1IEW - chain A; structure by X-ray diffraction, 2.55 A resolution.

[Chain A]
Name: Beta-D-glucan glucohydrolase isoenzyme EXO1
From: Hordeum vulgare
Notes: EC 3.2.1.58
Chain sequence (605 residues; each row starts with the number of its first residue):
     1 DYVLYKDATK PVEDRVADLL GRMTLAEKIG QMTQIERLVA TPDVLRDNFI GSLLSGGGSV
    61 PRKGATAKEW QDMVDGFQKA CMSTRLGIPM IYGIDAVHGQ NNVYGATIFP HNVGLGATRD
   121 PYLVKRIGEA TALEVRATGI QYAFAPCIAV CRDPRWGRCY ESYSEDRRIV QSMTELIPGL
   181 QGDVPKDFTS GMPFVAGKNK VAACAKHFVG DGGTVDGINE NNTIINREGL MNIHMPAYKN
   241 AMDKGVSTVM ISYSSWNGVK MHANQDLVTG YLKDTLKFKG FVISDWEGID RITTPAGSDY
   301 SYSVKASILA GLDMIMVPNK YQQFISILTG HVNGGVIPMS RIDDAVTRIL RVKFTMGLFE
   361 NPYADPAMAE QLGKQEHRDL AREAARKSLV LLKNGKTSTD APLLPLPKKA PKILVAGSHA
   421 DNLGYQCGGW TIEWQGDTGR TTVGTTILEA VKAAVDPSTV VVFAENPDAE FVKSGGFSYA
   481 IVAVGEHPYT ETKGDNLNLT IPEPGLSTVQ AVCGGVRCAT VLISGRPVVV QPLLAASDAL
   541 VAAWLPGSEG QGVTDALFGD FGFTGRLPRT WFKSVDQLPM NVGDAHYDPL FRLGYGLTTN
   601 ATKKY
Not modelled in the structure: 603-605
Disulfide bonds: Cys151-Cys159, Cys513-Cys518
Glycans and other covalent adducts: N-acetylglucosamine (NAG) linked to Asn221, Asn600; 2-deoxy-2-fluoro-alpha-D-glucopyranose (G2F) linked to Asp285; glycan linked to Asn498
Residues lining bound ligands: 2-deoxy-2-fluoro-alpha-D-glucopyranose (G2F): Leu54, Gly56, Asp95, Phe144, Arg158, Lys206, His207, Met250, Tyr253, Trp286, Met316, Trp430, Glu491

[Overview]
N-acetylglucosamine is covalently linked to Asn221 and Asn600. 2-deoxy-2-fluoro-alpha-D-glucopyranose is
covalently linked to Asp285.
Chain A is Beta-D-glucan glucohydrolase isoenzyme EXO1 (Hordeum vulgare); the structure, Crystal structure of
barley beta-D-glucan glucohydrolase isoenzyme Exo1 in complex with 2-deoxy-2-fluoro-alpha-D-glucoside, was
determined by X-ray diffraction together with 1IEQ, 1IEV and 1IEX from the same study.
